PDB entry 3RV8 | X-ray diffraction, 2.29 A resolution | chain A

[Chain A]
Molecule: Isochorismate synthase/isochorismate-pyruvate lyase mbtI
From: Mycobacterium tuberculosis
Notes: EC 4.1.3.-, 5.4.4.2
Reference sequence: Q7D785 (MBTI_MYCTU); residues 1-450 here = UniProt positions 1-450
Chain sequence (450 residues; numbered 1 to 450; the number before each row is that of its first residue):
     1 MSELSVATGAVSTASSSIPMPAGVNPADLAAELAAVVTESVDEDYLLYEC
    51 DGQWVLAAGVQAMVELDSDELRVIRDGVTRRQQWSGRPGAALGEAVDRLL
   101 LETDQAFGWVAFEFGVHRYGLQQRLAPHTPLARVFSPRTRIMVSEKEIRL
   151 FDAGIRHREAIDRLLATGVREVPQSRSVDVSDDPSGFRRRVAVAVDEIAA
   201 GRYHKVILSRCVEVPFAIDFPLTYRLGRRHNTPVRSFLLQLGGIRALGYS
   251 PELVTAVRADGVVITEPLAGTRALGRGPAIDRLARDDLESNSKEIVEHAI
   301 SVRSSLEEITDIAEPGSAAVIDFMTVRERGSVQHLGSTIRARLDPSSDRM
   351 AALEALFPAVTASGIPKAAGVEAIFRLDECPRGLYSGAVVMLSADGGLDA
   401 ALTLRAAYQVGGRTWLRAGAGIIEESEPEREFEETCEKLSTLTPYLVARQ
Unresolved in the structure: 1-14, 272-285, 328-331
Small-molecule neighbours: RVC (3-{[(Z)-1-carboxy-2-cyclopropylethenyl]oxy}-2-hydroxybenzoic acid): Pro251, Glu252, Leu268, Gly270, Thr271, His334, Thr361, Tyr385, Leu404, Arg405, Arg417, Ala418, Gly419, Lys438

[In short]
Bound to chain A: compound RVC.
Chain A is Isochorismate synthase/isochorismate-pyruvate lyase mbtI (Mycobacterium tuberculosis); the
structure, Structure of a M. tuberculosis Salicylate Synthase, MbtI, in Complex with an Inhibitor with
Cyclopropyl R-Group, was determined by X-ray diffraction together with 3VEH, 3ST6, 3RV6, 3RV7 and 3RV9 from
the same study.
